PDB entry 6ZMX | X-ray diffraction, 1.39 A resolution | chains B and D of the 4 polymer chains in the assembly

== Chain B (and D) ==
Protein: Hemoglobin beta chain
Source organism: Meleagris gallopavo
Notes: chain D of this document is another copy of the same molecule, construct and numbering; everything in this record applies to it too
UniProtKB: P84479 (P84479_MELGA); residues 1-146 here = UniProt positions 1-146
Amino-acid sequence (146 residues; row label = number of the first residue in the row):
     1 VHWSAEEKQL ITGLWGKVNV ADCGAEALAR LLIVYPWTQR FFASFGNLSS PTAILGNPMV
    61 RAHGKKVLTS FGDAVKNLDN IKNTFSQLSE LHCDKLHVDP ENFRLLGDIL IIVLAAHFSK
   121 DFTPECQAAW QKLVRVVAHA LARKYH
Metal / ion sites: heme Fe near His92 (its only coordinating residue here)
Residues lining bound ligands: heme (HEM): Leu31, Thr38, Phe41, Phe42, Phe45, His63, Lys66, Val67, Ser70, Phe71, Phe85, Leu88, Leu91, His92, Leu96, Val98, Asn102, Phe103, Leu106, Val137, Leu141

== Interface between chain B and chain D ==
Contacting residue pairs (8):
  Val1(B) - His146(D)
  Arg135(B) - Tyr145(D)  hydrogen bond (side chain-backbone)
  His139(B) - His139(D)
  His139(B) - His146(D)  hydrogen bond
  Tyr145(B) - Arg135(D)  hydrogen bond (backbone-side chain)
  His146(B) - Val1(D)  hydrogen bond (backbone-backbone)
  His146(B) - Arg135(D)
  His146(B) - His139(D)  hydrogen bond
Other interface residues (no listed pair), chain D (6 interface residues in all): Lys82

== In short ==
Chain B and chain D form an interface of 5 and 6 residues respectively, with 5 hydrogen bonds. Among the polar
pairs are Arg135(B)-Tyr145(D), His139(B)-His146(D) and His146(B)-Val1(D). Ligands of chain B: heme.
Chain B and chain D are both Hemoglobin beta chain (Meleagris gallopavo); the structure, Crystal structure of
hemoglobin from turkey (Meleagiris gallopova) crystallized in orthorhombic form at 1.4 Angstrom resolution,
was determined by X-ray diffraction together with 6ZMY and 3FS4 from the same study.
